7UGN - chains B and N of the 18 polymer chains in the assembly; structure by electron microscopy, 3.40 A resolution.

# Chain B
Molecule: Envelope glycoprotein gp120
Organism: Human immunodeficiency virus 1
UniProt: Q2N0S5 (Q2N0S5_9HIV1); aligned to UniProt positions 31-481 over residues 32-506 (the alignment contains insertions or deletions, so no single offset holds)
Chain sequence (451 residues; row label = number of the first residue in the row; note: 26 numbers in that range are skipped by the numbering (no residue carries them; nothing is unmodelled there)):
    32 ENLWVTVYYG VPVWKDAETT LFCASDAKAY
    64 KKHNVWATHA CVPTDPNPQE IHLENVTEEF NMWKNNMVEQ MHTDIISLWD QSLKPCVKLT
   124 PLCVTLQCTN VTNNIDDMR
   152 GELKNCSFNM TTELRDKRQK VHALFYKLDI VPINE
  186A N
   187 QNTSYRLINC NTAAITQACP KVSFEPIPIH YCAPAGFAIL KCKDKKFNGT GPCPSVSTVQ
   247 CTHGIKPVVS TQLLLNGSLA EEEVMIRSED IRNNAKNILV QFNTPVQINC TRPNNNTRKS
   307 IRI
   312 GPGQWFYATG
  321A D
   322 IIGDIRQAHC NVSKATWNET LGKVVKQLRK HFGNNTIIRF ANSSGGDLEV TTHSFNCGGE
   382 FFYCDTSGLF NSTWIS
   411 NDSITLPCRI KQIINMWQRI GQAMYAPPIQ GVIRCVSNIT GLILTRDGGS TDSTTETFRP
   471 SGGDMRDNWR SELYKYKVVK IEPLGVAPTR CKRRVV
Sequence notes: conflict Lys64 (Glu63 in Q2N0S5), Arg169 (Lys160 in Q2N0S5), His173 (Tyr164 in Q2N0S5), Ala174 (Ser165 in Q2N0S5), Lys178 (Arg169 in Q2N0S5), Ile181 (Val172 in Q2N0S5), Pro183 (Gln174 in Q2N0S5), Thr189 (Lys188 in Q2N0S5), Ser190 (Glu189 in Q2N0S5), Ala199 (Ser198 in Q2N0S5), Asp276 (Asn275 in Q2N0S5), Arg278 (Thr277 in Q2N0S5), Trp316 (Ala313 in Q2N0S5), Asn332 (Thr330 in Q2N0S5), Asp386 (Asn384 in Q2N0S5), Asp462 (Asn459 in Q2N0S5), Ser471 (Gly468 in Q2N0S5), Cys501 (Ala498 in Q2N0S5)
Disulfides: Cys54-Cys74, Cys119-Cys205, Cys126-Cys196, Cys131-Cys157, Cys218-Cys247, Cys228-Cys239, Cys296-Cys331, Cys378-Cys445, Cys385-Cys418
Covalently attached groups: N-acetylglucosamine (NAG) linked to Asn88, Asn133, Asn156, Asn160, Asn234, Asn262, Asn295, Asn301, Asn332, Asn363, Asn392
Small-molecule neighbours: oligosaccharide (beta-D-mannopyranose, alpha-D-mannopyranose, N-acetylglucosamine units): Thr297, His330, Ser413, Thr415, Arg444
From the paper describing this entry:
  - post-translational modification sites: Asn234, Asn363, Asn392

# Chain N
Molecule: 10-1074 Fab heavy chain
Organism: Homo sapiens
Notes: antibody fragment or engineered binder
Chain sequence (133 residues; numbered 1 to 114 plus 19 insertion-coded residues; the number before each row is that of its first residue; a row labelled like 82A-82C holds insertion residues (82A, then the next letters in order)):
     1 QVQLQESGPG LVKPSETLSV TCSVSGDSMN NYYWTWIRQS PGKGLEWIGY ISDRESATYN
    61 PSLNSRVVIS RDTSKNQLSL KL
82A-82C NSV
    83 TPADTAVYYC ATARRGQR
100A-100P IYGVVSFGEFFYYYSM
   101 DVWGKGTTVT VSSA
Disulfides: Cys22-Cys92
Small-molecule neighbours: oligosaccharide (beta-D-mannopyranose, alpha-D-mannopyranose, N-acetylglucosamine units): Arg100, Ile100A, Tyr100B, Gly100C, Val100D, Val100E

# How chain B and chain N interact
Residue-residue contacts (7; chain B residue first):
  Asp325(B) - Tyr100B(N)
  Arg327(B) - Tyr100B(N)
  Arg327(B) - Glu100I(N)  salt bridge
  Gln328(B) - Phe100G(N)
  Gln328(B) - Glu100I(N)  hydrogen bond (backbone-side chain)
  Thr415(B) - Phe100G(N)
  Pro417(B) - Phe100G(N)  hydrophobic
Interface residues without a listed pair, chain B (7 interface residues in all): Ile326, His330
Interface residues without a listed pair, chain N (5 interface residues in all): Gly100C, Val100D

# Summary
The interface between chain B and chain N involves 7 residues on one side and 5 on the other, with 1 hydrogen
bond and 1 salt bridge. Among the polar pairs are Arg327(B)-Glu100I(N) and Gln328(B)-Glu100I(N). An N-glycan
is bound between chain B and chain N. From the paper: modification sites Asn234(B), Asn363(B) and Asn392(B).
Chain B is Envelope glycoprotein gp120 (Human immunodeficiency virus 1) and chain N is 10-1074 Fab heavy chain
(Homo sapiens); the structure, Cryo-EM structure of BG24 inferred germline Fabs with germline CDR3s and
10-1074 Fabs in complex with ..., was determined by electron microscopy together with 7UGM, 7UGP, 7UGQ and
7UGO from the same study.
